Entry 7KXK (electron microscopy, 5.00 A resolution (low resolution: residue-level contacts below are approximate; hydrogen-bond / salt-bridge calls are withheld)); this record covers chains B and C of the 9 polymer chains in the assembly.

== Chain B (and C) ==
Molecule: Spike glycoprotein
Source organism: Severe acute respiratory syndrome coronavirus 2
Notes: chain C of this document is another copy of the same molecule, construct and numbering; everything in this record applies to it too
Reference sequence: P0DTC2 (SPIKE_SARS2); residues 1-1211 here = UniProt positions 1-1211
Sequence (1274 residues; each row starts with the number of its first residue):
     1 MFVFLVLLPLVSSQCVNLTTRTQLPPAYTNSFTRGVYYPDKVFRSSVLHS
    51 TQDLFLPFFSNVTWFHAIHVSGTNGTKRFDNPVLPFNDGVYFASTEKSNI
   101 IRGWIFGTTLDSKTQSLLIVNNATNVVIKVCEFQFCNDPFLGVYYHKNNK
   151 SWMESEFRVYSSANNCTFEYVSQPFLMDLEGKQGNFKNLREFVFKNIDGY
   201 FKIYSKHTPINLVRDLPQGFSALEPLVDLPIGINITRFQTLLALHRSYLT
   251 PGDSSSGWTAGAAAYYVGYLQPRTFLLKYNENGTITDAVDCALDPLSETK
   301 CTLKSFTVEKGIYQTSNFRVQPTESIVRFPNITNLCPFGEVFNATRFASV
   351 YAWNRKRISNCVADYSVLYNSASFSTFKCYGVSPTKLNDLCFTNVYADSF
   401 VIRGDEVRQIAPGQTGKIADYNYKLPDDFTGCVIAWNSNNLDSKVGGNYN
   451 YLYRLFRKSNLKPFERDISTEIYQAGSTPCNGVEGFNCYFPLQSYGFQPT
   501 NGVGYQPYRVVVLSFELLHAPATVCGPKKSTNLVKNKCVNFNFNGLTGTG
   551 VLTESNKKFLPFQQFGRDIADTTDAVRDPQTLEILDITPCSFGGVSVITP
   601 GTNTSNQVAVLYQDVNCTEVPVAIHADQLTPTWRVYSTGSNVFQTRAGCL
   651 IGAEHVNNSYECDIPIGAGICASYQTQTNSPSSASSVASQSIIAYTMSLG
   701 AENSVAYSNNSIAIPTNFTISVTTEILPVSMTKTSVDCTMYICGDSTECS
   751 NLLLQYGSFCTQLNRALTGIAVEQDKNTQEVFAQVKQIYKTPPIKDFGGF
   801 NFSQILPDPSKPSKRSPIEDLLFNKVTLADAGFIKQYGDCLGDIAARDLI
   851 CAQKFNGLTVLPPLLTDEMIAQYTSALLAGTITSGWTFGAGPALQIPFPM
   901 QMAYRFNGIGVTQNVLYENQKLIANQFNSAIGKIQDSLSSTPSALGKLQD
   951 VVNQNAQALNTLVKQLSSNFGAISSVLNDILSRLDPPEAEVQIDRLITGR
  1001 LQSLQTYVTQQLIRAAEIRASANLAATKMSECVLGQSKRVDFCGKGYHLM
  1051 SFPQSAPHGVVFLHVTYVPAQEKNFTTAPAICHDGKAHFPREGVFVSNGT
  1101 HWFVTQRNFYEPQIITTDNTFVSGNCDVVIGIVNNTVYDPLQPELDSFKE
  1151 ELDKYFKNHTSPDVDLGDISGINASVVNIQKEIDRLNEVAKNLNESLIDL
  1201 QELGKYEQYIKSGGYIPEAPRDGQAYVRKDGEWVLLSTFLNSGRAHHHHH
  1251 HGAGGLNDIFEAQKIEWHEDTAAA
Disordered / not traced: 1-13, 69-77, 144-151, 178-186, 246-262, 621-639, 677-688, 828-853, 1138-1274
Construct notes: conflict Ser-682 (Arg in P0DTC2), Ser-683 (Arg in P0DTC2), Ser-685 (Arg in P0DTC2), Pro-817 (Phe in P0DTC2), Pro-892 (Ala in P0DTC2), Pro-899 (Ala in P0DTC2), Pro-942 (Ala in P0DTC2), Pro-986 (Lys in P0DTC2), Pro-987 (Val in P0DTC2); expression tag (1212-1274)
Swiss-Prot annotation at these positions:
  - region: Asn-280 to Cys-301 (Putative superantigen), Arg-403 to Asp-405 (Integrin-binding motif), Asn-448 to Phe-456 (Immunodominant HLA epitope recognized by the CD8+), Pro-681, Ala-684 (Putative superantigen), Ser-816 to Tyr-837 (Fusion peptide 1), Lys-835 to Phe-855 (Fusion peptide 2), Asp-1163 to Glu-1202 (Heptad repeat 2)
  - site: Arg-815, Ser-816 (Cleavage)
  - glycosylation: Asn-17 (N-linked (GlcNAc...) (complex) asparagine), Asn-61 (N-linked (GlcNAc...) (hybrid) asparagine), Asn-74 (N-linked (GlcNAc...) (complex) asparagine), Asn-122 (N-linked (GlcNAc...) (hybrid) asparagine), Asn-149 (N-linked (GlcNAc...) (complex) asparagine), Asn-165 (N-linked (GlcNAc...) (complex) asparagine), Asn-234 (N-linked (GlcNAc...) (high mannose) asparagine), Asn-282 (N-linked (GlcNAc...) (complex) asparagine), Thr-323 (O-linked (GalNAc) threonine), Ser-325 (O-linked (HexNAc...) serine), Asn-331 (N-linked (GlcNAc...) (complex) asparagine), Asn-343 (N-linked (GlcNAc...) (complex) asparagine), Asn-603 (N-linked (GlcNAc...) (hybrid) asparagine), Asn-616 (N-linked (GlcNAc...) (complex) asparagine), Asn-657 (N-linked (GlcNAc...) (complex) asparagine), Thr-676 (O-linked (GlcNAc...) threonine), Thr-678 (O-linked (GlcNAc...) threonine), Asn-709 (N-linked (GlcNAc...) (high mannose) asparagine), Asn-717 (N-linked (GlcNAc...) (hybrid) asparagine), Asn-801 (N-linked (GlcNAc...) (hybrid) asparagine) and 6 more in UniProt
  - natural variant: Leu-5 (L5F: In strain: Iota/B.1.526), Ser-13 (S13I: In strain: Epsilon/B.1.427/B.1.429), Leu-18 (L18F: In strain: Beta/B.1.351, Gamma/P.1 and 1 more), Thr-19 (T19I: In strain: Omicron/BQ.1.1, Omicron/XBB.1.5 and 1 more; T19R: In strain: Delta/B.1.617.2, Omicron/BA.2 and 4 more), Thr-20 (T20N: In strain: Gamma/P.1), Leu-24 to Ala-27 (sequence variant, change not given here; In strain: Omicron/BA.2, Omicron/BA.2.12.1 and 6 more), Pro-26 (P26S: In strain: Gamma/P.1), Gln-52 (Q52H: In strain: Omicron/EG.5.1), Ala-67 (A67V: In strain: Eta/B.1.525, Omicron/BA.1), His-69 to Val-70 (deletion: In strain: Alpha/B.1.1.7, Eta/B.1.525 and 5 more), Gly-75 (G75V: In strain: Lambda/C.37), Thr-76 (T76I: In strain: Lambda/C.37), 82 further natural variant entries in UniProt
  - mutagenesis: His-69 to Val-70 (Increased incorporation of cleaved spike into virions), Asn-121 (N121Q: Partial loss of biliverdin affinity), Arg-190 (R190K: Partial loss of biliverdin affinity), Asn-234 (N234Q: Increased resistance to neutralizing antibodies), Asn-331 (N331Q: Reduced viral infectivity), Asn-343 (N343Q: Reduced viral infectivity), Leu-452 (L452R: Increased resistance to neutralizing antibodies. Decreases HLA binding to NF9 epitope. Increased binding affinity to human ACE2), Tyr-453 (Y453F: Decreased HLA binding to NF9 epitope. Increased binding affinity to human ACE2), Ala-475 (A475V: Increased resistance to neutralizing antibodies), Val-483 (V483A: Increased resistance to neutralizing antibodies), Glu-484 (E484D: Increased replication in human TMEM106B overexpressing cells), Phe-490 (F490L: Increased resistance to neutralizing antibodies and human covalescent sera neutralization), 12 further mutagenesis entries in UniProt
Disulfides: Cys-15/Cys-136, Cys-131/Cys-166, Cys-291/Cys-301, Cys-336/Cys-361, Cys-379/Cys-432, Cys-391/Cys-525, Cys-480/Cys-488, Cys-538/Cys-590, Cys-617/Cys-649, Cys-662/Cys-671, Cys-738/Cys-760, Cys-743/Cys-749, Cys-1032/Cys-1043, Cys-1082/Cys-1126
Covalent attachments: N-acetylglucosamine (NAG) linked to Asn-122, Asn-165, Asn-282, Asn-331, Asn-603, Asn-657, Asn-709, Asn-717, Asn-801, Asn-1074, Asn-1134

== Interface between chain B and chain C ==
Residue-residue contacts - 165 pairs, chain B then chain C:
  Tyr-38(B) / Phe-562(C)
  Lys-41(B) / Phe-562(C)
  Lys-41(B) / Gln-563(C)
  Val-42(B) / Gln-563(C)
  Val-42(B) / Phe-565(C)
  Val-42(B) / Arg-567(C)
  Phe-43(B) / Phe-559(C)
  Phe-43(B) / Leu-560(C)
  Phe-43(B) / Phe-562(C)
  Phe-43(B) / Gln-563(C)
  Phe-43(B) / Phe-565(C)
  Phe-43(B) / Gly-566(C)
  Phe-43(B) / Arg-567(C)
  Arg-44(B) / Arg-567(C)
  Arg-44(B) / Asp-568(C)
  Arg-44(B) / Asp-571(C)
  Tyr-200(B) / Asn-394(C)
  Tyr-200(B) / Tyr-396(C)
  Glu-224(B) / Phe-562(C)
  Pro-225(B) / Phe-562(C)
  Pro-230(B) / Arg-357(C)
  Ile-231(B) / Arg-357(C)
  Gly-232(B) / Arg-357(C)
  Asn-282(B) / Lys-558(C)
  Asn-282(B) / Leu-560(C)
  Thr-284(B) / Leu-560(C)
  Asp-737(B) / Asn-317(C)
  Met-740(B) / Asn-317(C)
  Met-740(B) / Arg-319(C)
  Met-740(B) / Phe-592(C)
  Asp-745(B) / Arg-319(C)
  Gln-755(B) / Phe-970(C)
  Tyr-756(B) / Phe-970(C)
  Ser-758(B) / Thr-961(C)
  Ser-758(B) / Gln-965(C)
  Phe-759(B) / Gln-965(C)
  Gln-762(B) / Thr-961(C)
  Gln-762(B) / Gln-965(C)
  Gln-787(B) / Gly-700(C)
  Gln-787(B) / Ala-701(C)
  Gln-787(B) / Asn-703(C)
  Ile-788(B) / Ser-698(C)
  Ile-788(B) / Leu-699(C)
  Ile-788(B) / Gly-700(C)
  Ile-788(B) / Ala-701(C)
  Ile-788(B) / Glu-702(C)
  Ile-788(B) / Asn-703(C)
  Tyr-789(B) / Asn-703(C)
  Lys-790(B) / Glu-702(C)
  Lys-790(B) / Asn-703(C)
  Lys-790(B) / Ser-704(C)
  Lys-790(B) / Val-705(C)
  Thr-791(B) / Ser-704(C)
  Pro-792(B) / Val-705(C)
  Pro-793(B) / Ser-704(C)
  Asp-796(B) / Asn-709(C)
  Lys-854(B) / Phe-592(C)
  Phe-855(B) / Asp-568(C)
  Phe-855(B) / Ala-570(C)
  Phe-855(B) / Thr-572(C)
  Phe-855(B) / Pro-589(C)
  Asn-856(B) / Ala-570(C)
  Pro-862(B) / Gln-613(C)
  Pro-863(B) / Gly-667(C)
  Pro-863(B) / Ala-668(C)
  Leu-864(B) / Pro-665(C)
  Leu-864(B) / Ala-668(C)
  Leu-864(B) / Gly-669(C)
  Leu-864(B) / Ile-670(C)
  Leu-864(B) / Cys-671(C)
  Leu-864(B) / Met-697(C)
  Leu-865(B) / Met-697(C)
  Thr-866(B) / Ala-668(C)
  Thr-866(B) / Gly-669(C)
  Met-869(B) / Gly-669(C)
  Met-869(B) / Met-697(C)
  Met-869(B) / Leu-699(C)
  Gln-872(B) / Leu-699(C)
  Tyr-873(B) / Leu-699(C)
  Thr-883(B) / Tyr-707(C)
  Ser-884(B) / Tyr-707(C)
  Trp-886(B) / Tyr-1047(C)
  Gly-889(B) / Lys-1045(C)
  Ala-890(B) / Lys-1045(C)
  Ala-890(B) / Gly-1046(C)
  Ala-890(B) / Val-1068(C)
  Ala-890(B) / Pro-1069(C)
  Gly-891(B) / Val-1068(C)
  Gly-891(B) / Pro-1069(C)
  Pro-892(B) / Pro-1069(C)
  Pro-892(B) / Ala-1070(C)
  Pro-892(B) / Glu-1072(C)
  Leu-894(B) / Tyr-707(C)
  Leu-894(B) / Ala-713(C)
  Leu-894(B) / Pro-715(C)
  Leu-894(B) / Glu-1072(C)
  Gln-895(B) / Val-705(C)
  Gln-895(B) / Ala-706(C)
  Gln-895(B) / Tyr-707(C)
  Gln-895(B) / Ser-711(C)
  Gln-895(B) / Ile-712(C)
  Gln-895(B) / Ala-713(C)
  Gln-895(B) / Asn-1074(C)
  Ile-896(B) / Tyr-707(C)
  Pro-897(B) / Tyr-707(C)
  Pro-897(B) / Ser-708(C)
  Pro-897(B) / Asn-709(C)
  Pro-897(B) / Ile-712(C)
  Met-900(B) / Pro-1079(C)
  Met-900(B) / Ile-1130(C)
  Tyr-904(B) / Ile-712(C)
  Tyr-904(B) / Val-1094(C)
  Tyr-904(B) / Arg-1107(C)
  Gln-913(B) / Phe-1089(C)
  Asn-914(B) / Phe-1089(C)
  Asn-914(B) / Ser-1123(C)
  Asn-914(B) / Val-1128(C)
  Tyr-917(B) / Pro-1079(C)
  Tyr-917(B) / Val-1128(C)
  Tyr-917(B) / Val-1129(C)
  Tyr-917(B) / Ile-1130(C)
  Gln-920(B) / Ile-1130(C)
  Asn-960(B) / Ile-569(C)
  Val-963(B) / Ile-569(C)
  Val-963(B) / Ala-570(C)
  Lys-964(B) / Asp-571(C)
  Ser-967(B) / Ala-570(C)
  Ser-967(B) / Asp-571(C)
  Ile-973(B) / Gly-381(C)
  Ile-973(B) / Thr-430(C)
  Asp-979(B) / Leu-390(C)
  Ser-982(B) / Leu-387(C)
  Ser-982(B) / Leu-390(C)
  Arg-983(B) / Gly-381(C)
  Arg-983(B) / Val-382(C)
  Arg-983(B) / Ser-383(C)
  Arg-983(B) / Leu-387(C)
  Arg-983(B) / Leu-390(C)
  Arg-983(B) / Phe-392(C)
  Arg-983(B) / Leu-517(C)
  Leu-984(B) / Gly-381(C)
  Leu-984(B) / Val-382(C)
  Leu-984(B) / Ser-383(C)
  Asp-985(B) / Ser-383(C)
  Asp-985(B) / Thr-385(C)
  Glu-988(B) / Lys-378(C)
  Asp-994(B) / Gly-971(C)
  Asp-994(B) / Arg-995(C)
  Gln-1002(B) / Gln-1002(C)
  Gln-1005(B) / Thr-1006(C)
  Thr-1009(B) / Thr-1009(C)
  Thr-1009(B) / Ile-1013(C)
  Ile-1013(B) / Ile-1013(C)
  Ala-1016(B) / Glu-1017(C)
  Arg-1019(B) / Glu-1017(C)
  Ser-1030(B) / Val-1040(C)
  Glu-1031(B) / Arg-1039(C)
  Ser-1037(B) / Arg-1039(C)
  Arg-1039(B) / Arg-1039(C)
  Arg-1091(B) / Arg-1091(C)
  Gln-1113(B) / Phe-1121(C)
  Gln-1113(B) / Val-1122(C)
  Gln-1113(B) / Ser-1123(C)
  Asp-1118(B) / Arg-1091(C)
  Asn-1119(B) / Phe-1121(C)
Interface residues without a listed pair, chain B (92 interface residues in all): Asp-40, Gly-757, Thr-768, Gln-784, Ala-893, Pro-899, Glu-918, Leu-1012, Glu-1111
Interface residues without a listed pair, chain C (99 interface residues in all): Gln-314, Gln-321, Cys-379, Pro-384, Glu-516, His-519, Pro-561, Cys-662, Ser-968, Asn-969, Asp-1041, Gly-1093, Asn-1108, Thr-1117

== Summary ==
Chain B and chain C form an interface of 92 and 99 residues respectively. N-acetylglucosamine is covalently
linked to Asn-122(B), Asn-165(B), Asn-282(B), Asn-331(B), Asn-603(B) and Asn-657(B) and 5 more. From UniProt:
24 mutagenesis sites on chain B.
Chain B and chain C are both Spike glycoprotein (Severe acute respiratory syndrome coronavirus 2); the
structure, SARS-CoV-2 spike protein in complex with Fab 15033-7, 2-"up"-1-"down" conformation, was determined
by electron microscopy, deposited together with 7KLG, 7KLH, 7KMK, 7KML and 7KXJ.
